PDB entry 6QM8 | electron microscopy, 3.30 A resolution | chains Q and R of the 28 polymer chains in the assembly

# Chain Q
Name: Proteasome alpha3 chain
From: Leishmania tarentolae
Amino-acid sequence (285 residues; row label = number of the first residue in the row):
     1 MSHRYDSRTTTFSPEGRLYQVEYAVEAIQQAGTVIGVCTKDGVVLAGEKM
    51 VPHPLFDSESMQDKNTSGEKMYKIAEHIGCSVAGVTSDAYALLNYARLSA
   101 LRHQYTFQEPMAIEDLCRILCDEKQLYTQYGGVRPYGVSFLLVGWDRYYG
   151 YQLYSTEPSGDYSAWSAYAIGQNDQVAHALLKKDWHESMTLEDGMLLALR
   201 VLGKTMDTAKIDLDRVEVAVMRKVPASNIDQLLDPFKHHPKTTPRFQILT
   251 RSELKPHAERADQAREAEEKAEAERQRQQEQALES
Disordered / not traced: 1, 278-285

# Chain R
Name: Proteasome alpha4 chain
From: Leishmania tarentolae
Amino-acid sequence (248 residues; row label = number of the first residue in the row):
     1 MSYDRAITVFSPDGHLFQVEYAQEAVKKGLAAVGVLGSDSVVIAVEKKSA
    51 VKLQDSRTIRKIYKVDANIYLAFAGLSADARVLINKAQLECQRFSLNYED
   101 TMDVDMLVRYVAGVQQKSTQSGGSRPFGVATVIGGFNEDGKPHLWKTDPS
   151 GMCSAWRAVAIGRHDQTVIEYMEKSYKDGMSRDECVHFAIKSLLEVVESG
   201 SRNIELLVLQYKEARYLTEEELQKFVVEVEKEREEEAAAKKKRQAEQE
Disordered / not traced: 1, 241-248

# Chain Q / chain R interface
Pairs across the interface (71):
  His3(Q) - Arg5(R)  hydrogen bond (backbone-side chain)
  Asp6(Q) - Tyr3(R)  hydrogen bond
  Asp6(Q) - Arg5(R)  salt bridge
  Arg8(Q) - Arg5(R)
  Thr10(Q) - Gly123(R)
  Thr10(Q) - Arg125(R)
  Thr11(Q) - Gln18(R)
  Phe12(Q) - Gln18(R)  hydrogen bond (backbone-side chain)
  Phe12(Q) - Tyr21(R)  hydrophobic
  Phe12(Q) - Ala25(R)  hydrophobic
  Phe12(Q) - Leu76(R)  hydrophobic
  Phe12(Q) - Arg125(R)
  Phe12(Q) - Pro126(R)
  Phe12(Q) - Gly128(R)
  Ser13(Q) - Tyr21(R)
  Pro14(Q) - Tyr21(R)
  Pro14(Q) - Glu24(R)
  Glu15(Q) - Glu24(R)
  Glu15(Q) - Lys28(R)  hydrogen bond (backbone-side chain)
  Gly16(Q) - Tyr21(R)
  Gly16(Q) - Ala25(R)
  Gly16(Q) - Lys28(R)  hydrogen bond (backbone-side chain)
  Leu18(Q) - Arg125(R)
  Glu114(Q) - Arg57(R)  salt bridge
  Arg118(Q) - Arg81(R)
  Arg118(Q) - Asn85(R)
  Cys121(Q) - Arg81(R)
  Asp122(Q) - Arg81(R)  salt bridge
  Asp122(Q) - Val82(R)
  Asp122(Q) - Asn85(R)
  Gln125(Q) - Ala78(R)
  Gln125(Q) - Asp79(R)  hydrogen bond
  Gln125(Q) - Val82(R)
  Gln125(Q) - Arg125(R)
  Thr128(Q) - Arg125(R)  hydrogen bond (backbone-side chain)
  Gln129(Q) - Asp79(R)
  Gln129(Q) - Gly123(R)
  Gln129(Q) - Ser124(R)
  Gln129(Q) - Arg125(R)  hydrogen bond (backbone-backbone)
  Gln129(Q) - Phe127(R)
  Tyr130(Q) - Gly123(R)
  Tyr130(Q) - Ser124(R)
  Gly131(Q) - Tyr3(R)
  Gly131(Q) - Gly123(R)
  Gly132(Q) - Tyr3(R)
  Tyr149(Q) - Arg57(R)
  Gln152(Q) - Arg57(R)  hydrogen bond
  Tyr154(Q) - Arg57(R)  hydrogen bond
  Ser159(Q) - Ala78(R)
  Gly160(Q) - Ala78(R)
  Gly160(Q) - Arg81(R)  hydrogen bond (backbone-side chain)
  Asp161(Q) - Ser77(R)
  Asp161(Q) - Ala78(R)
  Asp161(Q) - Arg81(R)
  Tyr162(Q) - Arg81(R)
  Ser163(Q) - Lys48(R)
  Ala164(Q) - Asp55(R)
  Ala164(Q) - Arg57(R)
  Trp165(Q) - Lys48(R)
  Trp165(Q) - Leu53(R)
  Trp165(Q) - Gln54(R)
  Trp165(Q) - Asp55(R)
  Ser166(Q) - Leu53(R)  hydrogen bond (side chain-backbone)
  Ser166(Q) - Gln54(R)
  Ser166(Q) - Asp55(R)
  Ala167(Q) - Leu53(R)
  Leu181(Q) - Leu53(R)  hydrophobic
  Lys182(Q) - Lys52(R)
  Lys182(Q) - Leu53(R)
  Trp185(Q) - Lys52(R)
  Glu187(Q) - Ser56(R)
Interface residues without a listed pair, chain Q (40 interface residues in all): Arg17, Leu153, His178
Interface residues without a listed pair, chain R (31 interface residues in all): Ile7, Ala22, Val51, Ile59

# Summary
40 residues of chain Q and 31 residues of chain R are in contact; the contacts include 12 hydrogen bonds and 3
salt bridges. Among the polar pairs are Asp6(Q)-Arg5(R), Glu114(Q)-Arg57(R) and Asp122(Q)-Arg81(R).
Chain Q is Proteasome alpha3 chain and chain R is Proteasome alpha4 chain, both from Leishmania tarentolae;
the structure, Leishmania tarentolae proteasome 20S subunit apo structure, was determined by electron
microscopy (same publication as 6QM7).
